PDB entry 3L6Y | X-ray diffraction, 3.00 A resolution | chains A and B

== Chain A ==
Protein: Catenin delta-1
Organism: Homo sapiens
Notes: fragment: p120 catenin isoform 4A; engineered mutation(s): deletion mutant (residues 613-643)
UniProt: O60716 (CTND1_HUMAN); aligned to UniProt positions 324-900 over residues 324-931 (the alignment contains insertions or deletions, so no single offset holds)
Amino-acid sequence (584 residues; row label = number of the first residue in the row; note: 31 numbers in that range are skipped by the numbering (no residue carries them; nothing is unmodelled there)):
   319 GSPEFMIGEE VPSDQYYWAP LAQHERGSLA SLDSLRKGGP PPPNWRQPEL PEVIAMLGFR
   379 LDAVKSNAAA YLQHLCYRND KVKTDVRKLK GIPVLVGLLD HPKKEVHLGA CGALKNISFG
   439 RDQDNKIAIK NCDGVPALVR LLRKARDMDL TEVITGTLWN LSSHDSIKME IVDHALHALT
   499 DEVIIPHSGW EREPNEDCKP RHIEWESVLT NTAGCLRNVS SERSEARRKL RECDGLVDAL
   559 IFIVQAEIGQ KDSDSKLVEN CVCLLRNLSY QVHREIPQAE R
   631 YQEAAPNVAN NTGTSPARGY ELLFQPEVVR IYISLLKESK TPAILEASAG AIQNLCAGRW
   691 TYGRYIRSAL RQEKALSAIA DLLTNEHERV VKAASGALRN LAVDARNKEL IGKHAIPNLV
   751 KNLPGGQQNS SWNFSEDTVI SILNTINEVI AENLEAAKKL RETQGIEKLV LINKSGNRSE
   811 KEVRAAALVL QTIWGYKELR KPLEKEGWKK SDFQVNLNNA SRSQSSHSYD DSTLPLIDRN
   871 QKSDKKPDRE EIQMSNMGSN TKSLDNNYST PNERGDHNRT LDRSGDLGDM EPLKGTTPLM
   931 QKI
Disordered / not traced: 319-358, 513-519, 631-644, 750-764, 782-933
Differences from the reference sequence: expression tag (319-323)
Curated features (UniProtKB/Swiss-Prot):
  - site (Essential for interaction with cadherins): K401, N478
  - modified residue: S346 (Phosphoserine), S349 (Phosphoserine), S352 (Phosphoserine), S899 (Phosphoserine), T900 (Phosphothreonine)
  - cross-link (Glycyl lysine isopeptide (Lys-Gly)): K421 (interchain with G-Cter in SUMO2), K517 (interchain with G-Cter in SUMO2)
Reported in the primary citation:
  - mutagenesis - W363A: unchanged binding to E-cadherin (chain B)
  - mutagenesis - K401M, N478A: abolished localization to E-cadherin
  - mutagenesis - K444M, W477A: unchanged localization to E-cadherin

== Chain B ==
Protein: E-cadherin
Notes: fragment: E-cadherin juxtamembrane domain core region
Amino-acid sequence (18 residues; each row starts with the number of its first residue):
   758 DEEGGGEEDQ DFDLSQLH

== Interface between chain A and chain B ==
Residue-residue contacts (59):
  N362(A) - S772(B)
  W363(A) - D770(B)
  W363(A) - L771(B)  hydrophobic
  W363(A) - S772(B)
  R364(A) - L771(B)
  P366(A) - L774(B)  hydrophobic
  M374(A) - L774(B)
  M374(A) - H775(B)
  F377(A) - H775(B)
  A381(A) - Q773(B)
  V382(A) - Q773(B)
  N385(A) - D770(B)  hydrogen bond (side chain-backbone)
  N385(A) - Q773(B)
  N385(A) - L774(B)
  A386(A) - L774(B)
  A388(A) - Q767(B)
  A388(A) - D768(B)
  A388(A) - F769(B)  hydrophobic
  Y389(A) - F769(B)  hydrophobic
  Y389(A) - L771(B)  hydrophobic
  Y389(A) - L774(B)  hydrophobic
  Q391(A) - E765(B)  hydrogen bond (side chain-backbone)
  Q391(A) - D766(B)
  Q391(A) - Q767(B)  hydrogen bond
  H392(A) - D766(B)  salt bridge
  H392(A) - Q767(B)
  H392(A) - F769(B)
  Y395(A) - E764(B)
  Y395(A) - E765(B)
  Y395(A) - D766(B)
  R396(A) - E764(B)  hydrogen bond (backbone-side chain)
  K401(A) - E764(B)  salt bridge
  K433(A) - G762(B)  hydrogen bond (side chain-backbone)
  K433(A) - G763(B)
  K433(A) - E765(B)  salt bridge
  N434(A) - E764(B)
  N434(A) - E765(B)  hydrogen bond (side chain-backbone)
  S436(A) - E760(B)
  F437(A) - E760(B)
  F437(A) - G763(B)
  F437(A) - E764(B)
  G438(A) - E760(B)  hydrogen bond (backbone-side chain)
  K444(A) - E760(B)  salt bridge
  G474(A) - G762(B)
  W477(A) - E759(B)  hydrogen bond (side chain-backbone)
  W477(A) - G761(B)
  W477(A) - G762(B)
  N478(A) - E760(B)
  N478(A) - G761(B)
  N478(A) - G762(B)  hydrogen bond (side chain-backbone)
  N478(A) - G763(B)  hydrogen bond (side chain-backbone)
  S481(A) - D758(B)
  S481(A) - E759(B)
  S481(A) - E760(B)
  K486(A) - D758(B)  salt bridge
  N536(A) - D758(B)
  N536(A) - E759(B)  hydrogen bond (side chain-backbone)
  S539(A) - D758(B)
  K574(A) - E759(B)  salt bridge
Also at the interface, not in a pair above, chain A (38 interface residues in all): P361, Q365, C394, Q441, V471, S480, R535
Interface features reported in the paper:
  - hot spots on chain A (mutagenesis) - W477A: decreased binding to E-cadherin (chain B)
  - hot spots on chain A (mutagenesis) - K401M, K444M, N478A: abolished binding to E-cadherin (chain B)

== In short ==
Chain A and chain B form an interface of 38 and 18 residues respectively; the contacts include 11 hydrogen
bonds and 6 salt bridges. Polar pairs include H392(A)-D766(B), K401(A)-E764(B) and K433(A)-E765(B). The paper
reports that K401M, K444M and N478A of chain A abolish binding to E-cadherin (chain B); K401M and N478A of
chain A abolish localization to E-cadherin.
Here chain A is Catenin delta-1 (Homo sapiens) and chain B is E-cadherin. Entry 3L6Y (Crystal structure of
p120 catenin in complex with E-cadherin) was determined by X-ray diffraction (same publication as 3L6X).
